PDB entry 6UPY | X-ray diffraction, 3.40 A resolution | chains N and A of the 13 polymer chains in the assembly

# Chain N
Molecule: Non-template strand DNA
Sequence (18 nucleotides; row label = number of the first residue in the row):
     1 TCAGCGAGAG AGAGAAGG
Not modelled in the structure: 1, 17-18

# Chain A
Name: DNA-directed RNA polymerase II subunit RPB1
Organism: Saccharomyces cerevisiae (strain ATCC 204508 / S288c)
Notes: EC 2.7.7.6
UniProtKB: P04050 (RPB1_YEAST); numbering as in UniProt (aligned over 1-1733)
Sequence (1733 residues; numbered 1 to 1733; the number before each row is that of its first residue):
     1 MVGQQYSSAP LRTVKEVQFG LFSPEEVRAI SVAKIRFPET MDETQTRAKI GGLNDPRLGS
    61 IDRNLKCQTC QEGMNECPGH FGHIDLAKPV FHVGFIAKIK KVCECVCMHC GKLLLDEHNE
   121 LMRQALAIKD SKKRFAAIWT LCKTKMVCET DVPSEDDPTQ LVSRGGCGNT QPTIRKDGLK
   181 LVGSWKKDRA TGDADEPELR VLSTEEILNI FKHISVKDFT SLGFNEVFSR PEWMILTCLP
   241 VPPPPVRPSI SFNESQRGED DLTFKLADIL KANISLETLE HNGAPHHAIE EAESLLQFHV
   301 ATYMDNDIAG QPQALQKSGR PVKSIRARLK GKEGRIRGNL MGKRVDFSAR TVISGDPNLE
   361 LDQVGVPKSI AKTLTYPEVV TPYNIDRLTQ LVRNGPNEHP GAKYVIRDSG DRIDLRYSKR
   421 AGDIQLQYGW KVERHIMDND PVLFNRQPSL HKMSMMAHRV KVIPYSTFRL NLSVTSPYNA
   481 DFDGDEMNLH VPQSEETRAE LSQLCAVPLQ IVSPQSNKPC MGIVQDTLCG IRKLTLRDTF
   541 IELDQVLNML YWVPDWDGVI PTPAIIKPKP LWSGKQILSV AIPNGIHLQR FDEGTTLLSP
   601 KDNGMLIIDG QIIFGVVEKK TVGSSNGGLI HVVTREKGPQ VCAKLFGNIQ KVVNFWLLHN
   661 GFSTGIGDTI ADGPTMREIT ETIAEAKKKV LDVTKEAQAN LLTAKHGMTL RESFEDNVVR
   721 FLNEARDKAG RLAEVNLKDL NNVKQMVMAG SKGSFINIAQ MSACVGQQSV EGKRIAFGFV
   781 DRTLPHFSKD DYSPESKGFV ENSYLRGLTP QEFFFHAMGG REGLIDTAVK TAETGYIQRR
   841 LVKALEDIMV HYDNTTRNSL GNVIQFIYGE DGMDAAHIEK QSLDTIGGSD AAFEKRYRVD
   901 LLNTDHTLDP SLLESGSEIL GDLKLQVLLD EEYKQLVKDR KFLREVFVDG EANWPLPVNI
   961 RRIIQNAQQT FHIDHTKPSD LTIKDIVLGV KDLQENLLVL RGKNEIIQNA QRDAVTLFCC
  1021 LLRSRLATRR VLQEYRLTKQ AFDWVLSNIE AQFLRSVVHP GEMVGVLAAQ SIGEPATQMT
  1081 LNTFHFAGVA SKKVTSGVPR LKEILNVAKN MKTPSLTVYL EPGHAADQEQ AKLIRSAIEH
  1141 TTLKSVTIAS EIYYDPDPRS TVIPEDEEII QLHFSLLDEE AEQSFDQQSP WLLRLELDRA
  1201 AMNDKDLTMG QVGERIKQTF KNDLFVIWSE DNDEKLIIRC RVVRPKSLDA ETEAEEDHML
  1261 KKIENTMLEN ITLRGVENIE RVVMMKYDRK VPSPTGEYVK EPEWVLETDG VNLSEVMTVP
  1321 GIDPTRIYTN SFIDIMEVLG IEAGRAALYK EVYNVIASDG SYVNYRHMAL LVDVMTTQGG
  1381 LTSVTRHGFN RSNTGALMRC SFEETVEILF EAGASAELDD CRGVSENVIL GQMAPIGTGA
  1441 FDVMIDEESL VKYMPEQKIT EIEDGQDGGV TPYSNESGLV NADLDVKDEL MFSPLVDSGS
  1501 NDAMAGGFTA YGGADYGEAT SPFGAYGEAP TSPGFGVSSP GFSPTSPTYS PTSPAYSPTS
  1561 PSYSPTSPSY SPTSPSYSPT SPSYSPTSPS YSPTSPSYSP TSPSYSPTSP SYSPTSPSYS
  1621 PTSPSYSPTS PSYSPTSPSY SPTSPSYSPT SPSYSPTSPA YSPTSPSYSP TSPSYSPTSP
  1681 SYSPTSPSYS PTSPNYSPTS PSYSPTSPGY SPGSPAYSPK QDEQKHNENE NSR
Not modelled in the structure: 1-2, 154-160, 187-198, 250-256, 315-318, 1082-1091, 1177-1186, 1244-1253, 1447-1733
Metal / ion sites: Zn2+ site 1: Cys67, Cys70, Cys77, His80; Zn2+ site 2: Cys107, Cys110, Cys148, Cys167; Mg2+: Asp483, Asp485 (shared with 1 residue of chain R)
Ligand contacts: AMP-CPP (APC; diphosphomethylphosphonic acid adenosyl ester): Arg446, Asn479, Lys752
UniProt features mapped onto this chain:
  - region: Pro248 to Asp260 (Lid loop), Asn306 to Lys323 (Rudder loop), Pro810 to Glu822 (Bridging helix)
  - binding site (Zn(2+)): Cys67, Cys70, Cys77, His80, Cys107, Cys110, Cys148, Cys167
  - binding site (Mg(2+)): Asp481, Asp483, Asp485
  - modified residue: Thr1471 (Phosphothreonine)
  - cross-link (Glycyl lysine isopeptide (Lys-Gly)): Lys695 (interchain with G-Cter in ubiquitin), Lys1246 (interchain with G-Cter in ubiquitin), Lys1350 (interchain with G-Cter in ubiquitin)
Reported in the primary citation:
  - binding site for Template strand DNA: Arg337

# Chain N / chain A interface
Pairs across the interface (11):
  DA3(N) - Asn1110(A)  hydrogen bond to the phosphate
  DG4(N) - Lys1109(A)  phosphate contact
  DG4(N) - Asn1110(A)  phosphate contact
  DG4(N) - His1387(A)  hydrogen bond to the phosphate
  DC5(N) - Lys1109(A)  salt bridge to the phosphate
  DC5(N) - His1387(A)  salt bridge to the phosphate
  DA7(N) - Lys101(A)  salt bridge to the phosphate
  DA7(N) - Trp139(A)  phosphate contact
  DG8(N) - Glu104(A)  phosphate contact
  DG8(N) - Trp139(A)  phosphate contact
  DG8(N) - Lys143(A)  salt bridge to the phosphate
Also at the interface, not in a pair above, chain N (6 interface residues in all): DG6
Also at the interface, not in a pair above, chain A (9 interface residues in all): Val1107, Ala1108

# Summary
Chain N and chain A form an interface of 6 and 9 residues respectively; the contacts include 2 hydrogen bonds
and 4 salt bridges. Polar pairs include DA3(N)-Asn1110(A), DG4(N)-His1387(A) and DC5(N)-Lys1109(A). Ligands of
chain A: AMP-CPP. From the paper: a binding site for Template strand DNA at Arg337(A).
Here chain N is Non-template strand DNA and chain A is DNA-directed RNA polymerase II subunit RPB1
(Saccharomyces cerevisiae (strain ATCC 204508 / S288c)). Entry 6UPY (RNA polymerase II elongation complex with
5-guanidinohydantoin lesion in state 2E) was determined by X-ray diffraction, deposited together with 6UPX,
6UPZ, 6UQ0, 6UQ1, 6UQ2 and 6UQ3.
